Entry 7EY9 (electron microscopy, 3.40 A resolution); this record covers chains v and w of the 36 polymer chains in the assembly.

[Chain v (and w)]
Molecule: Tail tubular protein gp12
Organism: Escherichia phage T7
Notes: chain w of this document is another copy of the same molecule, construct and numbering; everything in this record applies to it too
Reference sequence: P03747 (TUBE2_BPT7); residues 1-794 here = UniProt positions 1-794
Chain sequence (794 residues; numbered 1 to 794; the number before each row is that of its first residue):
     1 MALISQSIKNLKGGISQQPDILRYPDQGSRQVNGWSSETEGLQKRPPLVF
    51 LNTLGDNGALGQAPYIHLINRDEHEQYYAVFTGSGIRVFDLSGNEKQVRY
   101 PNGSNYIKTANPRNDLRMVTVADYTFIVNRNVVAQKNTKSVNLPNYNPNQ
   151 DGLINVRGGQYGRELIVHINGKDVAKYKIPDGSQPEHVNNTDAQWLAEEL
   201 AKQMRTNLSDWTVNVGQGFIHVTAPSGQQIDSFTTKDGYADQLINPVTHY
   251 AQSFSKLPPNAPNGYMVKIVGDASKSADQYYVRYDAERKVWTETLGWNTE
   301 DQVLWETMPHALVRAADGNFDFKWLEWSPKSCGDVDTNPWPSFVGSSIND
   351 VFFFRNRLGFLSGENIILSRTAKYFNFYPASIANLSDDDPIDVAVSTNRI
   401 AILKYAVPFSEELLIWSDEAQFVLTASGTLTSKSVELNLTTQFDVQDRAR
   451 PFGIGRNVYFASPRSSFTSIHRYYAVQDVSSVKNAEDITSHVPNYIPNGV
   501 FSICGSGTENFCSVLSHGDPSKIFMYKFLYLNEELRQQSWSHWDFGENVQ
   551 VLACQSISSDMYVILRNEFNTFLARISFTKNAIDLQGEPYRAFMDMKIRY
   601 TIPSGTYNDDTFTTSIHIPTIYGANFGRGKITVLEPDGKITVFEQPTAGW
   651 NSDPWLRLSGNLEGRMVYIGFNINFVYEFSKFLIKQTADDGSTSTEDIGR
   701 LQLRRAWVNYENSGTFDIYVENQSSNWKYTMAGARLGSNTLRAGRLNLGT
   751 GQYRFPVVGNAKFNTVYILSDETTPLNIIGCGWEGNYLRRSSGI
Not modelled in the structure: 1-2

[How chain v and chain w interact]
Contacting residue pairs (115; chain v residue first):
  Pro19(v) with Thr39(w); Ile779(w), hydrophobic
  Ile21(v) with Ile779(w), hydrophobic
  Leu22(v) with Asn10(w)
  Asn149(v) with Glu287(w)
  Tyr161(v) with Val188(w)
  Gly162(v) with Val188(w); Asn189(w); Asp192(w)
  Arg163(v) with Val188(w); Thr191(w)
  Asp181(v) with Gln184(w); Pro185(w); Val188(w); Asn189(w)
  Ile230(v) with Glu287(w)
  Asp231(v) with Glu287(w)
  Phe233(v) with Lys289(w)
  Thr234(v) with Gln217(w), hydrogen bond
  Thr235(v) with Gln217(w)
  Lys236(v) with Gln194(w)
  Gly238(v) with Asp192(w); Ala193(w), hydrogen bond (backbone-backbone); Gln194(w)
  Tyr239(v) with Arg157(w)
  Ala240(v) with Arg157(w), hydrogen bond (backbone-backbone)
  Asp241(v) with Pro259(w); Asn260(w), hydrogen bond
  Thr248(v) with Glu287(w); Arg288(w); Lys289(w)
  Tyr250(v) with Arg288(w); Val290(w), hydrophobic
  Val270(v) with Arg288(w); Val290(w), hydrophobic
  Asp272(v) with Phe254(w)
  Ala273(v) with Phe254(w), hydrophobic; Tyr280(w), hydrogen bond (backbone-side chain)
  Ser274(v) with Asn384(w), hydrogen bond (backbone-side chain)
  Lys275(v) with Asn384(w)
  Ser276(v) with Asn384(w), hydrogen bond (backbone-side chain)
  Glu364(v) with Val121(w); Ala122(w)
  Asp392(v) with Asn356(w)
  Ala394(v) with Arg355(w); Asn356(w); Tyr374(w)
  Ser396(v) with Phe353(w), hydrogen bond (side chain-backbone); Arg355(w), hydrogen bond (side chain-backbone)
  Asn398(v) with Val119(w); Thr120(w); Ala406(w), hydrogen bond (side chain-backbone)
  Arg399(v) with Thr120(w)
  Ile400(v) with Thr120(w); Val121(w); Ala122(w), hydrophobic
  Ile402(v) with Ala122(w), hydrophobic
  Val423(v) with Glu411(w)
  Ser427(v) with Gly428(w), hydrogen bond (side chain-backbone); Thr429(w)
  Lys433(v) with Asp387(w), salt bridge; Asp388(w), salt bridge
  Ser434(v) with Thr429(w)
  Glu436(v) with Arg355(w), salt bridge
  Asn438(v) with Arg355(w), hydrogen bond; Glu411(w)
  Leu439(v) with Pro408(w), hydrophobic; Ser410(w)
  Thr440(v) with Ser410(w), hydrogen bond (backbone-backbone); Glu411(w)
  Gln442(v) with Gly453(w); Ile454(w); Gly455(w)
  Asp444(v) with Thr508(w)
  Ser462(v) with Thr508(w)
  Arg464(v) with Thr508(w); Lys580(w)
  Ser465(v) with Ser559(w), hydrogen bond (backbone-side chain); Phe578(w); Thr579(w), hydrogen bond
  Ser466(v) with Thr579(w); Lys580(w)
  Tyr474(v) with Asn532(w); Glu533(w), hydrogen bond
  Val476(v) with Glu533(w)
  Asp478(v) with Gln477(w); Asp478(w)
  Val479(v) with Val476(w); Gln477(w); Val479(w)
  Ser480(v) with Ser480(w)
  Val482(v) with Arg456(w)
  Lys483(v) with Glu411(w), salt bridge; Arg456(w)
  Asn484(v) with Arg456(w); Asn532(w)
  Glu486(v) with Tyr530(w); Leu531(w); Asn532(w), hydrogen bond (side chain-backbone)
  Pro493(v) with Thr39(w)
  Asn494(v) with Lys580(w)
  Asp697(v) with Ser7(w); Trp707(w); Asn709(w)
  Ile698(v) with Ser5(w); Ser7(w); Trp707(w), hydrophobic
  Arg789(v) with Ser5(w), hydrogen bond
  Ser791(v) with Leu3(w); Ser5(w), hydrogen bond; Glu784(w)
  Ser792(v) with Leu3(w), hydrogen bond (backbone-backbone); Ile4(w)
  Gly793(v) with Ser5(w)
  Ile794(v) with Ser5(w)
Also at the interface, not in a pair above, chain v (78 interface residues in all): Gly182, Ala251, Gln252, Val393, Thr397, Glu412, Val435, Phe443, Pro463, Ser481, Ser490, Ser694
Also at the interface, not in a pair above, chain w (79 interface residues in all): Gln6, Lys9, Ile69, Asn70, Arg71, Lys275, Trp291, Thr292, Phe352, Phe354, Phe452, Ala475, Glu509, Asp560, Asn581, Ile684

[In short]
The interface between chain v and chain w involves 78 residues on one side and 79 on the other; the contacts
include 20 hydrogen bonds and 4 salt bridges. Polar contacts include Lys433(v)-Asp387(w), Lys433(v)-Asp388(w)
and Glu436(v)-Arg355(w).
Chain v and chain w are both Tail tubular protein gp12 (Escherichia phage T7); the structure, tail proteins,
was determined by electron microscopy together with 7EY6, 7EY7, 7EY8 and 7EYB from the same study.
